PDB entry 7PIV | electron microscopy, 2.86 A resolution | chains R and A of the 6 polymer chains in the assembly

# Chain R
Molecule: Melanocortin receptor 4
From: Homo sapiens
Reference sequence: P32245 (MC4R_HUMAN); residue numbers follow UniProt; this construct covers 1-332
Amino-acid sequence (346 residues; numbered -7 to 338; the number before each row is that of its first residue; numbers below 1 keep their minus sign (Asp-7 is residue -7)):
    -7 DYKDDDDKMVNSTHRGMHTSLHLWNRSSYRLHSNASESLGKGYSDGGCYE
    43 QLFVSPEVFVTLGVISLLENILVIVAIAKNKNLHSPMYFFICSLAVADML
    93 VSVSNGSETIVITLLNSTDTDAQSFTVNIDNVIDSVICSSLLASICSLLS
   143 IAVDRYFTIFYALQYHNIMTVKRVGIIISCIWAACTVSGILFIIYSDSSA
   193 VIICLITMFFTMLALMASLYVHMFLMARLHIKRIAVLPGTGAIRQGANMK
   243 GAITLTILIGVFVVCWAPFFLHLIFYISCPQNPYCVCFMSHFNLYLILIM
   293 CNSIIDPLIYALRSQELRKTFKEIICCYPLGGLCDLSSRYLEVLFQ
Unresolved in the structure: -7 to 39, 109-117, 231-238, 317-338
Sequence notes: expression tag (-7 to 0, 333-338)
Disulfides: Cys40-Cys279, Cys271-Cys277
Bound ions: Ca2+: Asp122, Asp126 (shared with 2 residues of chain P)
From the paper describing this entry:
  - Ca2+ coordination: Glu100, Asp122, Asp126
  - contacts within the chain: Arg147-Tyr212 (hydrogen bond), Trp258-Asn294 (hydrogen bond), Trp258-Ile291 (hydrophobic contact), Asn294-Asp298 (hydrogen bond)
  - binding site for NDP-alpha-MSH (other names Afamelanotide; Scenesse): Phe51, Thr101, Ile129, Cys130, Ile185, Ser188, Ile194, Leu197, His264, Tyr268, Phe284, Leu288
  - mutagenesis - E100N, D122S, D126S, H158A, H264A: decreased signaling in response to NDP-alpha-MSH
  - mutagenesis - N123A, L133A, L133F, T150S, F261V: unchanged signaling in response to NDP-alpha-MSH
  - conformationally variable residues (helix shift, side-chain flip): Leu133, Arg147, His158, Met241, Phe254, Ile291, Tyr302
  - mutagenesis - I291A: abolished signaling
  - mutagenesis - W258A, I291F: decreased signaling
  - mutagenesis - I137A, I137F, H158A, F254A, F254M: unchanged signaling
  - mutagenesis - M204A: unchanged signaling in response to agonist-induced signaling
  - mutagenesis - M204A, L205F: increased signaling in response to basal signaling
  - disease-associated variants - T150I: decreased signaling
  - mutagenesis - T150A: unchanged signaling in response to Gq/11-coupling
  - mutagenesis - H158A: increased signaling
  - mutagenesis - E100N, D122S, D126S: abolished signaling in response to setmelanotide
  - mutagenesis - N123A, T150A, H158A, F261V, H264A: decreased signaling in response to setmelanotide
  - mutagenesis - H264A: abolished signaling in response to alpha-MSH
  - mutagenesis - W258A: decreased expression
  - mutagenesis - W258F: unchanged expression
  - mutagenesis - W258F: increased signaling in response to basal
  - mutagenesis - W258F: decreased signaling in response to ligand-stimulated

# Chain A
Molecule: Isoform Gnas-2 of Guanine nucleotide-binding protein G(s) subunit alpha isoforms short
From: Homo sapiens
Reference sequence: P63092 (GNAS2_HUMAN), isoform P63092-2; residue numbers follow UniProt; this construct covers 1-380
Amino-acid sequence (380 residues; numbered 1 to 380; the number before each row is that of its first residue):
     1 MGCLGNSKTEDQRNEEKAQREANKKIEKQLQKDKQVYRATHRLLLLGAGE
    51 SGKSTIVKQMRILHVNGFNGDSEKATKVQDIKNNLKEAIETIVAAMSNLV
   101 PPVELANPENQFRVDYILSVMNVPDFDFPPEFYEHAKALWEDEGVRACYE
   151 RSNEYQLIDCAQYFLDKIDVIKQADYVPSDQDLLRCRVLTSGIFETKFQV
   201 DKVNFHMFDVGGQRDERRKWIQCFNDVTAIIFVVASSSYNMVIREDNQTN
   251 RLQEALNLFKSIWNNRWLRTISVILFLNKQDLLAEKVLAGKSKIEDYFPE
   301 FARYTTPEDATPEPGEDPRVTRAKYFIRDEFLRISTASGDGRHYCYPHFT
   351 CAVDTENIRRVFNDCRDIIQRMHLRQYELL
Unresolved in the structure: 1-12, 48-193, 237-248, 281-292, 307-321

# Chain R / chain A interface
Pairs across the interface - 40 pairs, chain R then chain A:
  Met79(R) - Tyr377(A)  hydrophobic
  Tyr80(R) - Gln376(A)
  Arg147(R) - Tyr377(A)
  Thr150(R) - His373(A)
  Thr150(R) - Tyr377(A)  hydrogen bond
  Ile151(R) - Gln370(A)  hydrogen bond (backbone-side chain)
  Ile151(R) - Leu374(A)  hydrophobic
  Ile151(R) - Tyr377(A)  hydrophobic
  Ala154(R) - Ile369(A)
  Leu155(R) - His41(A)
  Leu155(R) - Phe362(A)  hydrophobic
  Leu155(R) - Arg366(A)
  Gln156(R) - Asp201(A)  hydrogen bond (side chain-backbone)
  Gln156(R) - Val203(A)
  His158(R) - Arg38(A)
  His158(R) - His41(A)
  Asn159(R) - Gln35(A)
  Thr162(R) - Gln35(A)  hydrogen bond
  Val163(R) - Gln35(A)
  Met215(R) - Leu379(A)  hydrophobic
  Ala219(R) - Leu374(A)  hydrophobic
  Ala219(R) - Leu379(A)
  Ala219(R) - Leu380(A)
  His222(R) - Gln370(A)  hydrogen bond
  His222(R) - Arg371(A)  hydrogen bond
  His222(R) - Leu374(A)
  Ile223(R) - Leu380(A)  hydrophobic
  Arg225(R) - Asp367(A)  salt bridge
  Arg225(R) - Arg371(A)
  Ile226(R) - Arg371(A)
  Leu229(R) - Leu332(A)  hydrophobic
  Leu229(R) - Thr336(A)
  Pro230(R) - Thr336(A)
  Lys242(R) - Glu378(A)
  Lys242(R) - Leu380(A)
  Gly243(R) - Leu379(A)
  Thr246(R) - Tyr377(A)
  Thr246(R) - Glu378(A)
  Thr246(R) - Leu379(A)
  Arg305(R) - Glu378(A)
Other interface residues (no listed pair), chain R (31 interface residues in all): His76, Ser77, Pro78, Tyr212, Phe216, Met218, Leu247
Other interface residues (no listed pair), chain A (25 interface residues in all): Ala39, Lys202, Tyr344, Cys345, Cys365
From the paper, about this interface:
  - residue pairs: Arg147(R)-Tyr377(A) (cation-pi contact), Thr150(R)-Tyr377(A) (hydrogen bond), Leu155(R)-Phe362(A), Leu155(R)-Val203(A), Gln156(R)-Asp201(A) (backbone contact), His158(R)-His373(A) (water-mediated contact), Thr162(R)-Gln35(A) (hydrogen bond)

# Summary
31 residues of chain R face 25 of chain A across their interface, with 6 hydrogen bonds and 1 salt bridge.
Among the polar pairs are Arg225(R)-Asp367(A), Thr150(R)-Tyr377(A) and Ile151(R)-Gln370(A). The authors report
a cation-pi contact between Arg147(R) and Tyr377(A); hydrogen bonds between Thr150(R) and Tyr377(A) and
Thr162(R) and Gln35(A); contacts between Leu155(R) and Phe362(A) and Leu155(R) and Val203(A). From the paper:
a binding site for NDP-alpha-MSH (other names Afamelanotide; Scenesse) at Phe51(R), Thr101(R) and Ile129(R)
among others; E100N, D122S and D126S of chain R, among others, reduce signaling in response to NDP-alpha-MSH;
22 substitutions were tested in all.
Chain R is Melanocortin receptor 4 and chain A is Isoform Gnas-2 of Guanine nucleotide-binding protein G(s)
subunit alpha isoforms short, both from Homo sapiens; the structure, Active Melanocortin-4 receptor (MC4R)- Gs
protein complex bound to agonist NDP-alpha-MSH at 2.86 A resolution, was determined by electron microscopy,
deposited together with 7PIU.
